4NV6 - chain A; structure by X-ray diffraction, 4.19 A resolution (low resolution: residue-level contacts below are approximate; hydrogen-bond / salt-bridge calls are withheld).

# Chain A
Molecule: VKORC1/thioredoxin domain protein
Organism: Synechococcus sp
UniProt: Q2JJF6 (Q2JJF6_SYNJB); residues 1-283 here = UniProt positions 1-283
Sequence (291 residues; numbered 1 to 291; the number before each row is that of its first residue):
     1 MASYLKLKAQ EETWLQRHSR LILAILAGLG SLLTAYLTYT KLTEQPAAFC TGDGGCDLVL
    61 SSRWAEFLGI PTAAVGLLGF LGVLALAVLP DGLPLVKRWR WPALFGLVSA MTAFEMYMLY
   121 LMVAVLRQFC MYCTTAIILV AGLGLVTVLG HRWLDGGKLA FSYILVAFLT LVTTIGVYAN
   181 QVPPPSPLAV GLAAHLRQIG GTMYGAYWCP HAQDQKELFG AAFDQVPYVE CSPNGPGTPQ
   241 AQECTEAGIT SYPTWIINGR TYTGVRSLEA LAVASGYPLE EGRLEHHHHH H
Unresolved in the structure: 1-16, 92, 155, 283-291
Disulfide bonds: Cys-56/Cys-130, Cys-231/Cys-244
Construct notes: engineered mutation Ala-212 (Cys in Q2JJF6); expression tag (284-291)
Ligand contacts: ubiquinone-10 (U10): Thr-34, Leu-37, Lys-41, Val-59, Leu-60, Ser-62, Trp-64, Ala-65, Phe-67, Thr-72, Ala-73, Val-75, Gly-76, Gly-79, Leu-107, Ala-110, Met-111, Phe-114, Glu-115, Met-118, Leu-121, Met-122, Leu-126, Cys-133, Ala-136, Thr-170, Thr-173, Thr-174
What the authors report for this chain:
  - contacts within the chain: Cys-50/Cys-209
  - conformationally variable residues (loop rearrangement): Cys-50, Cys-56
  - catalytic residues: Cys-130 (proposed by the authors, not directly observed)
  - mutagenesis - K41A, K41E, K41S: unchanged catalytic activity
  - mutagenesis - G54C/C56A, G55C/C56A, L60A: decreased catalytic activity
  - mutagenesis - C56A: abolished catalytic activity on RNaseA
  - mutagenesis - C56A: unchanged catalytic activity on DTT

# Summary
Bound to chain A: ubiquinone-10. The paper reports the catalytic residue Cys-130; G54C/C56A, G55C/C56A and
L60A reduce catalytic activity; 7 substitutions were tested in all.
Chain A is VKORC1/thioredoxin domain protein (Synechococcus sp); the structure, C212A mutant of Synechococcus
VKOR, was determined by X-ray diffraction (same publication as 4NV2 and 4NV5).
